Entry 8IUG (electron microscopy, 2.86 A resolution); this record covers chains L and Y of the 37 polymer chains in the assembly.

== Chain L ==
Name: Reaction center protein L chain
Source organism: Roseiflexus castenholzii
Reference sequence: Q83XD0 (Q83XD0_9CHLR); residues 1-641 here = UniProt positions 1-641
Sequence (641 residues; numbered 1 to 641; the number before each row is that of its first residue):
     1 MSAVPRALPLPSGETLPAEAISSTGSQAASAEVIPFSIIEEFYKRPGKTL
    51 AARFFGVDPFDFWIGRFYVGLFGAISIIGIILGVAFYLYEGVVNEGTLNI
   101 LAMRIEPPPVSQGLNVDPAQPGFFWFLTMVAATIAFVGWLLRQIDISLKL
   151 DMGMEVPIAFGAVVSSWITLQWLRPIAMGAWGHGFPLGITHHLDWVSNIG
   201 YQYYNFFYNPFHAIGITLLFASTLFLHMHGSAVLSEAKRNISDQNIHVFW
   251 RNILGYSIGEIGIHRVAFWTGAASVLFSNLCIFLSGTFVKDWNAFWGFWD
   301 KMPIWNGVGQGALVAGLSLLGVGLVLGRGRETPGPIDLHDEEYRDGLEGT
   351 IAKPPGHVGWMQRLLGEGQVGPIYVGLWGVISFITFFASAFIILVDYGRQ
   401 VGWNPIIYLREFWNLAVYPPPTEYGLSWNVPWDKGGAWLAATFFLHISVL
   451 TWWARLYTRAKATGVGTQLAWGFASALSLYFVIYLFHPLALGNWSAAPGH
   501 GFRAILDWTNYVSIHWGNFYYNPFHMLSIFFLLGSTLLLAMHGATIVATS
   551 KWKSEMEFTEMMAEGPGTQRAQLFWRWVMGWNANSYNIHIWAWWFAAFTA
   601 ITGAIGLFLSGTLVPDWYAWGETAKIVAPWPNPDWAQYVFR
Disordered / not traced: 1-29, 316-641
Bound ions: Mn2+: H229, H264 (shared with 3 residues of chain M)
Small-molecule neighbours:
  - bacteriochlorophyll a (BCL), molecule 1: V84, Y87, I100, F136, W167, L170, F185, I189, H192, L193
  - bacteriochlorophyll a (BCL), molecule 2: F136, V163, V164, S166, W167, L170, W195, V196, S197, I199, G200, Y201, F206, F207, H212, G215, I216, L219, F220, V275, S278, N279, C281, I282
  - bacteriochlorophyll a (BCL), molecule 3: V196, Y201, F207, F220
  - 2-O-octyl-beta-D-glucopyranose (BGL), molecule 1: L50, R53, I144, L148, D151, M152, M154
  - 2-O-octyl-beta-D-glucopyranose (BGL), molecule 2: G113, L114, N115, W172, I176, W181
  - 2-O-octyl-beta-D-glucopyranose (BGL), molecule 3: F288, V289, K290, D291, A294, F295
  - 2-O-octyl-beta-D-glucopyranose (BGL), molecule 4: A294, F295, G297, F298
  - 2-O-octyl-beta-D-glucopyranose (BGL), molecule 5: F298, K301, M302, P303, I304
  - bacteriopheophytin a (BPH), molecule 1: G79, I80, G83, V84, Y87, T128, A132, A135, F136, W139, Q143, V156, A159, F160, V163, W167, F185, L187, G188, I189, H192, G271, V275
  - bacteriopheophytin a (BPH), molecule 2: F207, A213, I216, T217, F220, A221, L224
  - bacteriopheophytin a (BPH), molecule 3: F220, T223, L224, H227, M228, L254
  - Menaquinone 11 (MQE; 2-methyl-3-[(2E,6E,10E,14E,18E,22E,26E,30E,34E,38E)-3,7,11,15,19,23,27,31,35,39,43-undecamethyltetratetraconta-2,6,10,1 4,18,22,26,30,34,38,42-undecaen-1-yl]naphthalene-1,4-dione), molecule 1: F60, F67, V69, G73, A74, I75, I77, I78, I80, W139, R142
  - Menaquinone 11 (MQE), molecule 2: L218, F225, M228, H229, A232, I246, H247, W250, Y256, S257, I258, G259, E260, I263, V266, W269, T270, A273, F277

== Chain Y ==
Name: reaction center small polypeptide
Source organism: Roseiflexus castenholzii
Sequence (39 residues; row label = number of the first residue in the row):
     1 MNWIVATFMLMFVLVAFLPLVVSLAYTWVTNPETQSTEE
Disordered / not traced: 33-39
Small-molecule neighbours:
  - 2-O-octyl-beta-D-glucopyranose (BGL): V22, A25, Y26, V29, T30
  - Menaquinone 11 (MQE; 2-methyl-3-[(2E,6E,10E,14E,18E,22E,26E,30E,34E,38E)-3,7,11,15,19,23,27,31,35,39,43-undecamethyltetratetraconta-2,6,10,1 4,18,22,26,30,34,38,42-undecaen-1-yl]naphthalene-1,4-dione): M11, L14, V15, F17, L18, L20, V21, L24

== Chain L / chain Y interface ==
Pairs across the interface (23):
  I158(L) - P19(Y)  hydrophobic
  T169(L) - V13(Y)
  L173(L) - M9(Y)  hydrophobic
  L173(L) - F12(Y)  hydrophobic
  L173(L) - V13(Y)  hydrophobic
  A177(L) - M1(Y)
  A177(L) - M9(Y)  hydrophobic
  R265(L) - T27(Y)
  F268(L) - S23(Y)
  W269(L) - L20(Y)
  W269(L) - S23(Y)
  W269(L) - L24(Y)  hydrophobic
  W269(L) - T27(Y)
  A272(L) - L20(Y)  hydrophobic
  L276(L) - A16(Y)
  L276(L) - F17(Y)
  L276(L) - L20(Y)  hydrophobic
  L280(L) - V13(Y)  hydrophobic
  F283(L) - A6(Y)
  F283(L) - M9(Y)  hydrophobic
  F283(L) - L10(Y)
  T287(L) - W3(Y)
  F288(L) - W3(Y)  hydrophobic
Other interface residues (no listed pair), chain L (19 interface residues in all): S165, I176, A273, F277, N279, L284
Other interface residues (no listed pair), chain Y (18 interface residues in all): V5, T7, L14, N31

== Summary ==
The interface between chain L and chain Y involves 19 residues on one side and 18 on the other. One
Menaquinone 11 molecule is bound between chain L and chain Y.
Here chain L is Reaction center protein L chain and chain Y is reaction center small polypeptide, both from
Roseiflexus castenholzii. Entry 8IUG (Cryo-EM structure of the RC-LH core complex from roseiflexus
castenholzii) was determined by electron microscopy (same publication as 8IUN).
